Entry 8D33 (electron microscopy, 2.46 A resolution); this record covers chains A and C of the 5 polymer chains in the assembly.

[Chain A]
Protein: DNA polymerase subunit gamma-1
Source organism: Homo sapiens
Notes: EC 2.7.7.7
UniProtKB: P54098 (DPOG1_HUMAN); residues 1-1239 here = UniProt positions 1-1239
Sequence (1245 residues; each row starts with the number of its first residue):
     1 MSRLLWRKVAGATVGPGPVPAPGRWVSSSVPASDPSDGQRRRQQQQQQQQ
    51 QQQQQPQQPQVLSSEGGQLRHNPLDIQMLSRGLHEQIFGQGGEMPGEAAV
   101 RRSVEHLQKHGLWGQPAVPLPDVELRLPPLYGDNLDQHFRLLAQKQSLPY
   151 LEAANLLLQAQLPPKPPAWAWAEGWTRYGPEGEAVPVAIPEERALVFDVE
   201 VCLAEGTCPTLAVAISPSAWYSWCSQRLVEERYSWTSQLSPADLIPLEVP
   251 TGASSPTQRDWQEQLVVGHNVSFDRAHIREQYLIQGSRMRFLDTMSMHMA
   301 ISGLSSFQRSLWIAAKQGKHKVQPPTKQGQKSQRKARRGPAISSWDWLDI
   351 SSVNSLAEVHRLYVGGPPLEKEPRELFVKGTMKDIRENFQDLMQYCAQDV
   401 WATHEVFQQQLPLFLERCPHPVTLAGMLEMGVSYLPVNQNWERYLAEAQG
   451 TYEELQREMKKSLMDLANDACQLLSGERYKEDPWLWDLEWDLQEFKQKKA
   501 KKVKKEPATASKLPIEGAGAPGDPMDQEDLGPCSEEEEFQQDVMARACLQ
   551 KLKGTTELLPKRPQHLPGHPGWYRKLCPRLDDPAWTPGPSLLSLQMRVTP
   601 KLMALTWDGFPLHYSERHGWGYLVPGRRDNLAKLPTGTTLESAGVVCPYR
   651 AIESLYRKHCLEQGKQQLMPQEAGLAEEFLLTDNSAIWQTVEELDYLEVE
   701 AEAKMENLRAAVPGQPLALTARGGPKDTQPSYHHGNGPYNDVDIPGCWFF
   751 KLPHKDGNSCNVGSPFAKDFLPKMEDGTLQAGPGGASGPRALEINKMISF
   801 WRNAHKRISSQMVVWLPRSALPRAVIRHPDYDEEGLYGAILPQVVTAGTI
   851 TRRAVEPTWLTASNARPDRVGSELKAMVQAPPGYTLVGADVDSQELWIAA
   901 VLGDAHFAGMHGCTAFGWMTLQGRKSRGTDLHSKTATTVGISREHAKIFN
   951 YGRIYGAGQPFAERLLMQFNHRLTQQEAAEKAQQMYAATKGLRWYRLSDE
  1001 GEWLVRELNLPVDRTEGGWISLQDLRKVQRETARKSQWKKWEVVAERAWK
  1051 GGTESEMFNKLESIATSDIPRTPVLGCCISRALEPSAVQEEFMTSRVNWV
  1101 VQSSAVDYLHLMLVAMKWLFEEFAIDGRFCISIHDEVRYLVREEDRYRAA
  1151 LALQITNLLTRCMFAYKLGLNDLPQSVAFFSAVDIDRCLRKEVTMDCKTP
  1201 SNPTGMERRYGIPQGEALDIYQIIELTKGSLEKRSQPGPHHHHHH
Not modelled in the structure: 1-68, 252-259, 317-341, 500-529, 632-644, 664-729, 998-1048, 1236-1245
Cystine bridges: Cys418-Cys1077
Sequence notes: expression tag (1240-1245)
Metal / ion sites: Ca2+: Asp890, Val891, Asp1135 (together with 2'-deoxycytidine-5'-triphosphate)
Residues lining bound ligands: 2'-deoxycytidine-5'-triphosphate (DCP): Arg853, Asp890, Val891, Asp892, Ser893, Gln894, Glu895, His932, Arg943, Lys947, Ile948, Tyr951, Tyr955, Asp1135
Curated features (UniProtKB/Swiss-Prot):
  - region: Gln43 to Gln55 (Does not contribute to polymerase and exonuclease enzymatic activities), Thr858 to Asn864 (Trigger loop)
  - motif: Val196 to Glu200 (Exo I), Val267 to Arg275 (Exo II), Tyr395 to Thr403 (Exo III), Val887 to Leu896 (Pol A), Arg943 to Gly958 (Pol B), His1134 to Val1141 (Pol C)
  - active site: Asp198 (Exonuclease activity)
  - binding site (DNA): Ser306, Ser593, Lys806, Thr849, Thr1094, Ser1095
  - binding site (RNA): Arg579, His754, Gly763, Lys768, Ser863, Arg869
  - binding site (a 2'-deoxyribonucleoside 5'-triphosphate): Asp890, Val891, Ser893, Glu895, Arg943, Lys947, Tyr951, Asp1135
  - binding site (Mg(2+)): Asp890, Val891, Asp1135
  - site (Critical for replication fidelity and mismatch recognition): Arg853, Gln1102
  - natural variant: Arg3 (R3P: In PEOB1 and SANDO), Gln55 (Q55QQ; Q55QQQ), Arg227 (R227W: In PEOB1 and MTDPS4B), Arg232 (R232G: In MTDPS4A; R232H: In LS), Leu244 (L244P: In MTDPS4A), Thr251 (T251I: In PEOB1, MTDPS4A and MTDPS4B), Gly268 (G268A: In PEOB1), Arg275 (R275Q: Found in a patient with epileptic encephalopathy, developmental delay and moderate intellectual disability; uncertain significance), His277 (H277L: In PEOB1; uncertain significance), Gly303 (G303R: In MTDPS4A), Leu304 (L304R: In PEOB1 and SANDO; L304SANDO: In PEOB1), Ser305 (S305R: In MTDPS4A), 52 further natural variant entries in UniProt
  - mutagenesis: Asp198 (D198A: Abolishes exonuclease activity; when associated with A-200. Decreases polymerase exonucleolytic proofreading by 30-fold for the T:G mismatch and by 14-fold for the A:A mismatch ...), Glu200 (E200A: Abolishes exonuclease activity; when associated with A-198. Decreases polymerase exonucleolytic proofreading by 30-fold for the T:G mismatch and by 14-fold for the A:A mismatch ...), Asp274 (D274A: Unable to idle at the 5'-end of the nascent DNA strand. Continues DNA synthesis into double-stranded DNA past the 5'-end creating a flap structure that cannot be ligated), Lys498 (K498C: Decreases processive DNA synthesis), Lys499 (K499C: Decreases processive DNA synthesis), Lys501 (K501C: Decreases processive DNA synthesis), Val543 to Leu558 (Markedly decreases the stimulation by POLG2, resulting in impaired processive DNA synthesis), Leu549 (L549N: Decreases processive DNA synthesis), Leu552 (L552N: Decreases processive DNA synthesis), Lys553 (K553N: Decreases processive DNA synthesis), Arg853 (R853A: Abolishes primer DNA extention in the presence of dNTPs. Impairs intrinsic polymerase processivity. Enhances exonuclease activity leading to primer DNA degradation), Asp890 (D890N: Abolishes DNA polymerase activity), 1 further mutagenesis entry in UniProt

[Chain C]
Protein: DNA polymerase subunit gamma-2, mitochondrial
Source organism: Homo sapiens
UniProtKB: Q9UHN1 (DPOG2_HUMAN); numbering as in UniProt (aligned over 1-485)
Sequence (491 residues; row label = number of the first residue in the row):
     1 MRSRVAVRACHKVCRCLLSGFGGRVDAGQPELLTERSSPKGGHVKSHAEL
    51 EGNGEHPEAPGSGEGSEALLEICQRRHFLSGSKQQLSRDSLLSGCHPGFG
   101 PLGVELRKNLAAEWWTSVVVFREQVFPVDALHHKPGPLLPGDSAFRLVSA
   151 ETLREILQDKELSKEQLVAFLENVLKTSGKLRENLLHGALEHYVNCLDLV
   201 NKRLPYGLAQIGVCFHPVFDTKQIRNGVKSIGEKTEASLVWFTPPRTSNQ
   251 WLDFWLRHRLQWWRKFAMSPSNFSSSDCQDEEGRKGNKLYYNFPWGKELI
   301 ETLWNLGDHELLHMYPGNVSKLHGRDGRKNVVPCVLSVNGDLDRGMLAYL
   351 YDSFQLTENSFTRKKNLHRKVLKLHPCLAPIKVALDVGRGPTLELRQVCQ
   401 GLFNELLENGISVWPGYLETMQSSLEQLYSKYDEMSILFTVLVTETTLEN
   451 GLIHLRSRDTTMKEMMHISKLKDFLIKYISSAKNVHHHHHH
Not modelled in the structure: 1-66, 220-227, 356-367, 486-491
Sequence notes: expression tag (486-491)
Curated features (UniProtKB/Swiss-Prot):
  - modified residue: Ser38 (Phosphoserine)
  - natural variant: Arg182 (R182W: In MTDPS16), Gly416 (G416A: No functional deficit), Asp433 (D433Y: In MTDPS16B), Gly451 (G451E: In PEOA4)

[Chain A / chain C interface]
Pairs across the interface - 22 pairs, chain A then chain C:
  Arg232(A) with Leu448(C); Glu449(C)
  Tyr233(A) with Thr447(C); Leu448(C), hydrogen bond (backbone-backbone); Glu449(C), hydrogen bond (backbone-backbone); Asn450(C); Gly451(C)
  Ser234(A) with Leu448(C), hydrogen bond (backbone-backbone)
  Thr236(A) with Glu394(C), hydrogen bond
  Leu530(A) with Asp326(C); Gly327(C); Arg328(C)
  Gly531(A) with Asp326(C)
  Pro532(A) with Pro205(C), hydrophobic; Trp251(C)
  Cys533(A) with Trp251(C)
  Ser534(A) with Gln250(C), hydrogen bond (side chain-backbone); Trp251(C); Phe254(C)
  Glu535(A) with Phe254(C); Arg257(C), hydrogen bond (backbone-side chain)
  Glu536(A) with Arg257(C), salt bridge
Also at the interface, not in a pair above, chain A (13 interface residues in all): Gln238, Glu538
Also at the interface, not in a pair above, chain C (20 interface residues in all): Arg246, Thr247, His258, Leu393, Val398, Ile468

[In short]
13 residues of chain A face 20 of chain C across their interface; the contacts include 6 hydrogen bonds and 1
salt bridge. Polar pairs include Glu536(A)-Arg257(C), Thr236(A)-Glu394(C) and Ser534(A)-Gln250(C). Chain A
binds 2'-deoxycytidine-5'-triphosphate.
Chain A is DNA polymerase subunit gamma-1 and chain C is DNA polymerase subunit gamma-2, mitochondrial, both
from Homo sapiens; the structure, Human mitochondrial DNA polymerase gamma ternary complex with GC basepair,
was determined by electron microscopy together with 8D37, 8D3R and 8D42 from the same study.
